Entry 5DVF (X-ray diffraction, 2.50 A resolution); this record covers chain A.

# Chain A
Protein: Binding protein component of ABC sugar transporter
Source organism: Pseudomonas putida CSV86
UniProt: H7BRJ8 (H7BRJ8_PSEPU); residue numbers follow UniProt; this construct covers 24-421
Amino-acid sequence (419 residues; row label = number of the first residue in the row):
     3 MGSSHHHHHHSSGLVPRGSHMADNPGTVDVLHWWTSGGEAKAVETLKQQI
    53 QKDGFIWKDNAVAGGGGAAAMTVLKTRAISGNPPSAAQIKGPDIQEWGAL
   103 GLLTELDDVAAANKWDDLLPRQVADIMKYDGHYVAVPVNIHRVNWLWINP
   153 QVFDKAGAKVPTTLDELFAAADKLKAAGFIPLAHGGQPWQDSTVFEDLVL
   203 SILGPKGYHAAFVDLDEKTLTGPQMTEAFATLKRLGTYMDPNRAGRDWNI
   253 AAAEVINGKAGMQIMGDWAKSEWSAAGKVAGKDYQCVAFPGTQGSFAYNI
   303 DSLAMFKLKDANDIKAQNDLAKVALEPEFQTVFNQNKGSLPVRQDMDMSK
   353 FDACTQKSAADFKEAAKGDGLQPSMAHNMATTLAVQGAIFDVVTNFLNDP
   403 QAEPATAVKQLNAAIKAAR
Not modelled in the structure: 3-25, 64-70
Cystine bridges: Cys288-Cys356
Differences from the reference sequence: expression tag (3-23)
From the paper describing this entry:
  - conformationally variable residues (domain motion, loop rearrangement, order/disorder transition): Gly39, Val64 to Gly69, Asn141 to Arg144, Asn251, Phe298 to Asn301, Leu342 to Pro343, Lys352 to Gln358

# Overview
From the paper: conformational variability at Gly39, Val64 and Asn141 among others.
Chain A is Binding protein component of ABC sugar transporter (Pseudomonas putida CSV86); the structure,
Crystal structure of unliganded periplasmic glucose binding protein (ppGBP) from P. putida CSV86, was
determined by X-ray diffraction together with 5DVI and 5DVJ from the same study.
